Entry 1OXP (X-ray diffraction, 2.50 A resolution); this record covers chain A.

# Chain A
Protein: Aspartate aminotransferase
Source organism: Gallus gallus
Notes: EC 2.6.1.1
Reference sequence: P00508 (AATM_CHICK); the construct has insertions or renumbered stretches relative to UniProt, so the offset changes along the chain: 3-64 = UniProt 23-84; 66-126 = UniProt 85-145; 133-152 = UniProt 148-167; 154-406 = UniProt 168-420; 1 more segments
Amino-acid sequence (401 residues; row label = number of the first residue in the row; note: 7 numbers in that range are skipped by the numbering (no residue carries them; nothing is unmodelled there)):
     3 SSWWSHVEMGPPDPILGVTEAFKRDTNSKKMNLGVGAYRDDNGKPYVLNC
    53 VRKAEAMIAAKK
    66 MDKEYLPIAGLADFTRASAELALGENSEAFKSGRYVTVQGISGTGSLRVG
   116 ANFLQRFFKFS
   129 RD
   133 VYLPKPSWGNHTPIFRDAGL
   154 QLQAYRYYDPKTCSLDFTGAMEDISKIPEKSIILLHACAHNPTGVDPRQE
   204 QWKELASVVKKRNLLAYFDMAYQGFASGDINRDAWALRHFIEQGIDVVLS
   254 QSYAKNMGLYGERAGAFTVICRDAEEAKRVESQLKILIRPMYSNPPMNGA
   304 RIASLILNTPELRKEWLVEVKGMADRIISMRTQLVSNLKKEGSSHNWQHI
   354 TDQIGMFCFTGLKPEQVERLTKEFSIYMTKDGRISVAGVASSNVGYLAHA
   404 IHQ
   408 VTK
Construct notes: conflict Pro47 (Ser67 in P00508)
Curated features (UniProtKB/Swiss-Prot):
  - binding site (substrate): Gly38, Trp140, Asn194, Arg386
  - modified residue: Lys258 (N6-(pyridoxal phosphate)lysine)
Ligand contacts: IK2 (4'-deoxy-4'-acetylyamino-pyridoxal-5'-phosphate): Ile17, Leu18, Val37, Tyr70, Ser107, Gly108, Thr109, Leu112, Trp140, His143, His189, Asn194, Asp222, Ala224, Tyr225, Ser255, Ala257, Lys258, Arg266, Arg292, Ser296

# Overview
Ligands of chain A: compound IK2. UniProt lists 4 substrate-binding residues.
Chain A is Aspartate aminotransferase (Gallus gallus); the structure, Aspartate aminotransferase, H-asp
complex, closed conformation, was determined by X-ray diffraction (same publication as 1OXO).
